PDB entry 1WC7 | X-ray diffraction, 2.33 A resolution | chains A and B

Chain A:
Name: Fab fragment of catalytic antibody 15A9, light chain
Organism: Mus musculus
Notes: antibody fragment or engineered binder
Sequence (213 residues; numbered 1 to 214; 1 number in that range is skipped by the numbering (no residue carries it; nothing is unmodelled there); the number before each row is that of its first residue):
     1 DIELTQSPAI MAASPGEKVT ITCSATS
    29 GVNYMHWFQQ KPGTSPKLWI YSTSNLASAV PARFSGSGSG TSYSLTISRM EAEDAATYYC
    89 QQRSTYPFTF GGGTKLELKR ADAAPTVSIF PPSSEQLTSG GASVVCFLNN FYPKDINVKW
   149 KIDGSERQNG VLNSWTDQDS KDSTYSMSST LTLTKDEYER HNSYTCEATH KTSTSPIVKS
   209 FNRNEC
Disulfides: Cys-23/Cys-88, Cys-134/Cys-194
Small-molecule neighbours: alanyl-pyridoxal-5'-phosphate (PP3): Asn-31, Tyr-32, His-34, Arg-91, Ser-92, Tyr-94, Phe-96

Chain B:
Name: Fab fragment of catalytic antibody 15A9, heavy chain
Organism: Mus musculus
Notes: antibody fragment or engineered binder
Sequence (226 residues; row label = number of the first residue in the row; a row labelled like 52A-52C holds insertion residues (52A, then the next letters in order)):
     1 EVKLQESGGG LVQPGHSLRL SCATSGFTFT DYYMSWVRQP PGKALEWLGL IR
52A-52C NKA
    53 NGYTKEYSAS VKGRFTISRD NSQSILYLQM
82A-82C NAL
    83 RAEDSATYYC VRDKGSYG
100A-100F NYEAWF
   101 AYWGQGTTVT VSSAKTTPPS VYPLAPGSAA QTNSMVTLGC LVKGYFPEPV TVTWNSGSLS
   161 SGVHTFPAVL QSDLYTLSSS VTVPSSPRPS ETVTCNVAHP ASSTKVDKKI VPRD
Not modelled in the structure: 129-130
Disulfides: Cys-22/Cys-92, Cys-140/Cys-195
Small-molecule neighbours: alanyl-pyridoxal-5'-phosphate (PP3): Tyr-33, Arg-52, Asp-95, Lys-96, Trp-100E, Phe-100F

How chain A and chain B interact:
Contacting residue pairs (67; chain A residue first):
  Phe-36(A) / Phe-100F(B)
  Phe-36(A) / Trp-103(B)  hydrophobic
  Gln-38(A) / Gln-39(B)  hydrogen bond
  Ser-43(A) / Tyr-91(B)
  Ser-43(A) / Trp-103(B)
  Ser-43(A) / Gly-104(B)  hydrogen bond (side chain-backbone)
  Ser-43(A) / Gln-105(B)
  Pro-44(A) / Leu-45(B)  hydrophobic
  Pro-44(A) / Trp-103(B)
  Leu-46(A) / Glu-100C(B)
  Leu-46(A) / Ala-100D(B)
  Leu-46(A) / Ala-101(B)  hydrophobic
  Tyr-49(A) / Tyr-100B(B)  hydrophobic
  Tyr-49(A) / Glu-100C(B)
  Ser-50(A) / Tyr-100B(B)
  Tyr-87(A) / Gln-39(B)  hydrogen bond
  Tyr-87(A) / Lys-43(B)  hydrogen bond (side chain-backbone)
  Tyr-87(A) / Ala-44(B)
  Tyr-87(A) / Leu-45(B)  hydrophobic
  Arg-91(A) / Trp-100E(B)
  Tyr-94(A) / Trp-47(B)  hydrophobic
  Tyr-94(A) / Leu-50(B)
  Tyr-94(A) / Arg-52(B)
  Tyr-94(A) / Glu-58(B)
  Pro-95(A) / Trp-47(B)  hydrophobic
  Pro-95(A) / Tyr-59(B)
  Phe-96(A) / Trp-47(B)
  Phe-96(A) / Leu-50(B)  hydrophobic
  Phe-98(A) / Val-37(B)  hydrophobic
  Phe-98(A) / Leu-45(B)
  Phe-98(A) / Trp-47(B)
  Phe-98(A) / Phe-100F(B)  hydrophobic
  Phe-118(A) / Leu-124(B)
  Phe-118(A) / Ala-125(B)
  Phe-118(A) / Pro-126(B)
  Phe-118(A) / Thr-137(B)
  Pro-119(A) / Ala-125(B)
  Pro-119(A) / Pro-126(B)
  Ser-121(A) / Tyr-122(B)
  Ser-121(A) / Pro-123(B)
  Glu-123(A) / Tyr-122(B)
  Glu-123(A) / Pro-123(B)
  Glu-123(A) / Lys-208(B)  salt bridge
  Gln-124(A) / Tyr-122(B)
  Ser-127(A) / Tyr-122(B)  hydrogen bond
  Val-133(A) / Leu-124(B)  hydrophobic
  Val-133(A) / Leu-141(B)  hydrophobic
  Phe-135(A) / Leu-124(B)  hydrophobic
  Phe-135(A) / Gly-139(B)
  Phe-135(A) / Phe-166(B)  hydrophobic
  Phe-135(A) / Ser-178(B)
  Phe-135(A) / Ser-180(B)
  Asn-137(A) / Thr-137(B)
  Asn-137(A) / His-164(B)
  Asn-137(A) / Ser-180(B)  hydrogen bond
  Asn-138(A) / His-164(B)  hydrogen bond
  Leu-160(A) / Gln-171(B)
  Asn-161(A) / Val-169(B)
  Ser-162(A) / Phe-166(B)
  Ser-162(A) / Pro-167(B)  hydrogen bond (side chain-backbone)
  Ser-162(A) / Val-169(B)
  Trp-163(A) / Pro-167(B)
  Thr-164(A) / Phe-166(B)
  Ser-174(A) / His-164(B)
  Met-175(A) / Phe-166(B)
  Ser-176(A) / Phe-166(B)
  Ser-176(A) / Ser-178(B)  hydrogen bond
Other interface residues (no listed pair), chain A (37 interface residues in all): Thr-42, Gly-99, Gly-100, Ser-116, Ile-117, Asp-167
Other interface residues (no listed pair), chain B (45 interface residues in all): Glu-46, Ser-60, Asp-95, Gly-106, Leu-138, Cys-140, Thr-165, Ser-179, Thr-182

Summary:
The interface between chain A and chain B involves 37 residues on one side and 45 on the other; the contacts
include 9 hydrogen bonds and 1 salt bridge. Polar pairs include Glu-123(A)/Lys-208(B), Gln-38(A)/Gln-39(B) and
Ser-43(A)/Gly-104(B). Alanyl-pyridoxal-5'-phosphate is bound between chain A and chain B.
Chain A is Fab fragment of catalytic antibody 15A9, light chain and chain B is Fab fragment of catalytic
antibody 15A9, heavy chain, both from Mus musculus; the structure, Fab fragment of plp-dependent catalytic
antibody 15A9 in complex with phosphopyridoxyl-L-alanine, was determined by X-ray diffraction.
